Entry 6Z1X (X-ray diffraction, 2.09 A resolution); this record covers chain A.

# Chain A
Protein: Peroxisomal multifunctional enzyme type 2
From: Homo sapiens
Notes: EC 1.1.1.-, 4.2.1.107, 4.2.1.119
UniProtKB: P51659 (DHB4_HUMAN), isoform P51659-2; residues 2-120 here correspond to UniProt positions 643-761 (UniProt number = residue number + 641)
Chain sequence (120 residues; numbered 1 to 120; the number before each row is that of its first residue):
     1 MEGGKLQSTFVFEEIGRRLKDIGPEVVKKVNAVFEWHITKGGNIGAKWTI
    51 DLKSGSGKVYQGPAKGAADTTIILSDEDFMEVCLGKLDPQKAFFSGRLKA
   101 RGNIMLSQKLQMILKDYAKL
Disordered / not traced: 1-5
Differences from the reference sequence: initiating methionine (1); engineered mutation C83 (Val724 in P51659)
Small-molecule neighbours:
  - oxtoxynol-10 (OXN), molecule 1: V11, E14, I15, R18, C83, L114, A118, K119
  - oxtoxynol-10 (OXN), molecule 2: I15, W36, I72, F79, V82, C83, P89, Q90, F93, F94, L98, I104, M105, S107, Q108, L110, Q111, L114, K115
Curated features (UniProtKB/Swiss-Prot):
  - modified residue: K28 (N6-acetyllysine)
From the paper describing this entry:
  - binding site for oxtoxynol-10: V11, E14, I15, R18, C83, A118
  - mutagenesis - V26F, N31D (Tm change 3 degC), N31D/S56D, N31D/E81K, K40N, G41D (Tm change 7 degC), I44E, S56D (Tm change 10 degC), S56D/E81K, K58D, K65E, A68P, E81K: increased stability
  - mutagenesis - N31D/S56D (Tm change 1 degC), S56E: decreased stability
  - mutagenesis - D116K: unchanged stability
  - mutagenesis - N31D/E81K, S56D/E81K: increased catalytic activity

# In short
Chain A binds oxtoxynol-10. The paper reports a binding site for oxtoxynol-10 at V11, E14 and I15 among
others; V26F, N31D and N31D/S56D, among others, increase stability; 15 substitutions were tested in all.
Chain A is Peroxisomal multifunctional enzyme type 2 (Homo sapiens); the structure, Crystal structure of human
steroid carrier protein SL (SCP-2L) mutant V83C, was determined by X-ray diffraction together with 6Z1W from
the same study.
